Entry 7O4J (electron microscopy, 2.90 A resolution); this record covers chains A and M of the 30 polymer chains in the assembly.

[Chain A]
Name: DNA-directed RNA polymerase II subunit RPB1
Organism: Saccharomyces cerevisiae (strain ATCC 204508 / S288c)
Notes: EC 2.7.7.6
Reference sequence: P04050 (RPB1_YEAST); residues 1-1733 here = UniProt positions 1-1733
Sequence (1733 residues; each row starts with the number of its first residue):
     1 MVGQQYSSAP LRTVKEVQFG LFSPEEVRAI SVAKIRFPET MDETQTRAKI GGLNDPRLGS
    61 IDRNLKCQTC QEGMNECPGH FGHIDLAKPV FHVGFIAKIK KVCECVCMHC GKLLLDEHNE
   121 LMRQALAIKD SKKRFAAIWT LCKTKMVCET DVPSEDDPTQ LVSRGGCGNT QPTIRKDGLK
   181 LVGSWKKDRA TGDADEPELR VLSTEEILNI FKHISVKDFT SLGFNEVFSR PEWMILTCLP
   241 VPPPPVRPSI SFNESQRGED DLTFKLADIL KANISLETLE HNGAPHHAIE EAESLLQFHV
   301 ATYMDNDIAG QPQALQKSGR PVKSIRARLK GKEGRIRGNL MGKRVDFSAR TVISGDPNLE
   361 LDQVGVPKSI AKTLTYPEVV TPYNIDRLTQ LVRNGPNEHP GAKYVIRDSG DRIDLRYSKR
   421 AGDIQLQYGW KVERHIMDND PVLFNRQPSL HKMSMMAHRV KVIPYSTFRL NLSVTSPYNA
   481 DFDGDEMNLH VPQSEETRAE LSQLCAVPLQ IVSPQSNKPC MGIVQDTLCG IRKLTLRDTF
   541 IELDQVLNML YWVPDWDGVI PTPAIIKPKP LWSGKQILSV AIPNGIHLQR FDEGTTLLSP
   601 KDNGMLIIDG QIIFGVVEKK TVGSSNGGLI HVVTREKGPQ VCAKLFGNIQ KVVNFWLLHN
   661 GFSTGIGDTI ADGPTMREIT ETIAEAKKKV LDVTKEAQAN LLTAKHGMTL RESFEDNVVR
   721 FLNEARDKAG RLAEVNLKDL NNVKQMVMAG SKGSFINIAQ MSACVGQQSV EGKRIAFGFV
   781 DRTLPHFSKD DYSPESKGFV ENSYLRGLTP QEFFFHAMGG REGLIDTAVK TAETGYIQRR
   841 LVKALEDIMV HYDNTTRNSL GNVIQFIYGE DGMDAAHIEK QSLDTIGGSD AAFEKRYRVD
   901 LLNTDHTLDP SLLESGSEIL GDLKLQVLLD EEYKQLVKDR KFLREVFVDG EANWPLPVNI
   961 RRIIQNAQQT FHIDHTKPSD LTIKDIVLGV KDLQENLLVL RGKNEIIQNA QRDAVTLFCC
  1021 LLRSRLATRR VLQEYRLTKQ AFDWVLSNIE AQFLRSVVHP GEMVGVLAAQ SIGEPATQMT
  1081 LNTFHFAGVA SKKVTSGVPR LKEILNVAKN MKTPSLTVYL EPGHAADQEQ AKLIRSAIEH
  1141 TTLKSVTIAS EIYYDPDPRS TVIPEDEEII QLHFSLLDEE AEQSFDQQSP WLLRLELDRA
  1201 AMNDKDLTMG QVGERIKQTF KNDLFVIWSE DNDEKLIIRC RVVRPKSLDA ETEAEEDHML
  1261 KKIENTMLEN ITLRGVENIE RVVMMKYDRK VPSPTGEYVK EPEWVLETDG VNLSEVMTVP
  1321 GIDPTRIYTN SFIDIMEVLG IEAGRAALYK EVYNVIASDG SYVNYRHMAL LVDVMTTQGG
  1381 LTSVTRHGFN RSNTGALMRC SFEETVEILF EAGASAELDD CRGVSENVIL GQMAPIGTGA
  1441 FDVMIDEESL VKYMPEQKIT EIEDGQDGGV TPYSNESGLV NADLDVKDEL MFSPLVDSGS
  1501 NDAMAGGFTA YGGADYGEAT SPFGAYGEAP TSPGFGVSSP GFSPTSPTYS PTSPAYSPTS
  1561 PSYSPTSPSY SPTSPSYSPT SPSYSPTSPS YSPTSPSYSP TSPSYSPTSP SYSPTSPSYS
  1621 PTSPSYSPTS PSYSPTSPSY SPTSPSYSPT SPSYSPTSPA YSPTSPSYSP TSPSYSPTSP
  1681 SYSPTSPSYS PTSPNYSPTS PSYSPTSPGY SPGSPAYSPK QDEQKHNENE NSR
Disordered / not traced: 1, 191-194, 1080-1092, 1178-1183, 1455-1733
UniProt features mapped onto this chain:
  - region: P248 to D260 (Lid loop), N306 to K323 (Rudder loop), P810 to E822 (Bridging helix)
  - binding site (Zn(2+)): C67, C70, C77, H80, C107, C110, C148, C167
  - binding site (Mg(2+)): D481, D483, D485
  - modified residue: T1471 (Phosphothreonine)
  - cross-link (Glycyl lysine isopeptide (Lys-Gly)): K695 (interchain with G-Cter in ubiquitin), K1246 (interchain with G-Cter in ubiquitin), K1350 (interchain with G-Cter in ubiquitin)
Ion coordination: Zn2+ site 1: C67, C70, C77, H80; Zn2+ site 2: C107, C110, C148, C167; Mg2+: D481, D483, D485

[Chain M]
Name: Transcription initiation factor IIB
Organism: Saccharomyces cerevisiae (strain ATCC 204508 / S288c)
Reference sequence: P29055 (TF2B_YEAST); residues 1-345 here = UniProt positions 1-345
Sequence (352 residues; row label = number of the first residue in the row):
     1 MMTRESIDKR AGRRGPNLNI VLTCPECKVY PPKIVERFSE GDVVCALCGL VLSDKLVDTR
    61 SEWRTFSNDD HNGDDPSRVG EASNPLLDGN NLSTRIGKGE TTDMRFTKEL NKAQGKNVMD
   121 KKDNEVQAAF AKITMLCDAA ELPKIVKDCA KEAYKLCHDE KTLKGKSMES IMAASILIGC
   181 RRAEVARTFK EIQSLIHVKT KEFGKTLNIM KNILRGKSED GFLKIDTDNM SGAQNLTYIP
   241 RFCSHLGLPM QVTTSAEYTA KKCKEIKEIA GKSPITIAVV SIYLNILLFQ IPITAAKVGQ
   301 TLQVTEGTIK SGYKILYEHR DKLVDPQLIA NGVVSLDNLP GVEKKKHHHH HH
Disordered / not traced: 1-13, 59-77, 222-223, 343-352
Differences from the reference sequence: expression tag (346-352)
UniProt features mapped onto this chain:
  - zinc finger: I20 to S53 (TFIIB-type)
  - binding site (Zn(2+)): C24, C27, C45, C48
Ion coordination: Zn2+: C24, C27, C45, C48

[How chain A and chain M interact]
Contacting residue pairs - 109 pairs, chain A then chain M:
  V2(A) - V51(M)
  V2(A) - L52(M)
  V2(A) - S53(M)
  V2(A) - D54(M)  hydrogen bond (backbone-side chain)
  G3(A) - D54(M)  hydrogen bond (backbone-side chain)
  E39(A) - N90(M)
  T40(A) - L92(M)
  M41(A) - N90(M)  hydrogen bond (backbone-side chain)
  D42(A) - N90(M)
  Q45(A) - N90(M)
  R63(A) - L56(M)
  N64(A) - L18(M)
  N64(A) - N19(M)
  N64(A) - I20(M)  hydrogen bond (backbone-backbone)
  L65(A) - L18(M)
  L65(A) - N19(M)
  L65(A) - I20(M)
  K66(A) - L18(M)  hydrogen bond (backbone-backbone)
  K66(A) - I20(M)
  Q68(A) - P16(M)
  Q68(A) - L18(M)
  G73(A) - I20(M)
  N75(A) - K55(M)
  D177(A) - R105(M)  salt bridge
  G178(A) - F106(M)
  F252(A) - R78(M)
  F252(A) - A82(M)  hydrophobic
  Q256(A) - S83(M)
  R257(A) - S83(M)
  G258(A) - E81(M)
  E259(A) - G80(M)
  E259(A) - E81(M)  hydrogen bond (backbone-backbone)
  D260(A) - V79(M)
  D261(A) - V79(M)  hydrogen bond (backbone-backbone)
  D261(A) - G80(M)
  D261(A) - E81(M)
  T263(A) - L92(M)
  F264(A) - E81(M)
  F264(A) - L92(M)  hydrophobic
  F264(A) - S93(M)
  F264(A) - T94(M)
  A267(A) - L92(M)  hydrophobic
  D268(A) - L92(M)
  D268(A) - S93(M)
  D268(A) - T94(M)
  K271(A) - L92(M)  hydrogen bond (side chain-backbone)
  K271(A) - S93(M)
  K271(A) - D120(M)  salt bridge
  I274(A) - M119(M)  hydrophobic
  S275(A) - N117(M)  hydrogen bond
  E291(A) - K112(M)
  E291(A) - A113(M)
  L295(A) - L110(M)
  L295(A) - Q114(M)
  F298(A) - I96(M)  hydrophobic
  F298(A) - L110(M)  hydrophobic
  H299(A) - Q114(M)  hydrogen bond
  D307(A) - E100(M)
  G310(A) - T101(M)
  G310(A) - T102(M)
  G310(A) - D103(M)  hydrogen bond (backbone-backbone)
  G310(A) - F106(M)
  Q311(A) - T101(M)
  Q311(A) - T102(M)  hydrogen bond (backbone-side chain)
  Q311(A) - F106(M)
  P312(A) - I96(M)  hydrophobic
  P312(A) - G97(M)
  P312(A) - T102(M)
  P312(A) - F106(M)
  P312(A) - T107(M)
  P312(A) - L110(M)  hydrophobic
  Q313(A) - I96(M)
  Q313(A) - G97(M)  hydrogen bond (backbone-backbone)
  Q313(A) - E100(M)
  A314(A) - T94(M)
  A314(A) - R95(M)
  L315(A) - T94(M)
  L315(A) - R95(M)  hydrogen bond (backbone-backbone)
  L315(A) - G97(M)
  Q316(A) - E81(M)
  K317(A) - E81(M)  hydrogen bond (backbone-side chain)
  K317(A) - S93(M)  hydrogen bond
  S318(A) - E81(M)  hydrogen bond (backbone-side chain)
  R320(A) - R78(M)
  R320(A) - G80(M)  hydrogen bond (side chain-backbone)
  V322(A) - T94(M)
  R328(A) - V79(M)
  D346(A) - K55(M)  salt bridge
  Y404(A) - E40(M)
  Y404(A) - D42(M)  hydrogen bond
  R407(A) - E26(M)  salt bridge
  D411(A) - L50(M)
  R412(A) - D42(M)  salt bridge
  R412(A) - G49(M)
  R412(A) - L50(M)
  R412(A) - V51(M)  hydrogen bond (backbone-backbone)
  I413(A) - G49(M)
  I413(A) - L50(M)  hydrophobic
  D414(A) - G49(M)  hydrogen bond (backbone-backbone)
  R416(A) - R37(M)
  R416(A) - E40(M)  salt bridge
  Y417(A) - V35(M)
  Y417(A) - R37(M)  hydrogen bond
  Y417(A) - A46(M)
  Y417(A) - L47(M)
  Y417(A) - C48(M)
  Y417(A) - G49(M)
  S418(A) - C48(M)
  R420(A) - L47(M)
Also at the interface, not in a pair above, chain A (69 interface residues in all): P56, C67, M74, K180, K265, T278, S294, I308, A309, G319, K323
Also at the interface, not in a pair above, chain M (60 interface residues in all): E36, V43, V44, C45, V57, N84, G89, N91, K98, G99, E109, K116, V118

[Overview]
69 residues of chain A and 60 residues of chain M are in contact, with 22 hydrogen bonds and 6 salt bridges.
Polar pairs include D177(A)-R105(M), K271(A)-D120(M) and D346(A)-K55(M).
Here chain A is DNA-directed RNA polymerase II subunit RPB1 and chain M is Transcription initiation factor
IIB, both from Saccharomyces cerevisiae (strain ATCC 204508 / S288c). Entry 7O4J (Yeast RNA polymerase II
transcription pre-initiation complex (consensus)) was determined by electron microscopy, deposited together
with 7O4I, 7O4K, 7O4L, 7O72, 7O73 and 7O75.
